PDB entry 2IGK | X-ray diffraction, 1.80 A resolution | chains A and D of the 4 polymer chains in the assembly

== Chain A (and D) ==
Protein: Pyranose oxidase
Source organism: Trametes ochracea
Notes: EC 1.1.3.10; chain D of this document is another copy of the same molecule, construct and numbering; everything in this record applies to it too
UniProt: Q7ZA32 (Q7ZA32_TRAOC); residues 1-623 here = UniProt positions 1-623
Amino-acid sequence (623 residues; numbered 1 to 623; the number before each row is that of its first residue):
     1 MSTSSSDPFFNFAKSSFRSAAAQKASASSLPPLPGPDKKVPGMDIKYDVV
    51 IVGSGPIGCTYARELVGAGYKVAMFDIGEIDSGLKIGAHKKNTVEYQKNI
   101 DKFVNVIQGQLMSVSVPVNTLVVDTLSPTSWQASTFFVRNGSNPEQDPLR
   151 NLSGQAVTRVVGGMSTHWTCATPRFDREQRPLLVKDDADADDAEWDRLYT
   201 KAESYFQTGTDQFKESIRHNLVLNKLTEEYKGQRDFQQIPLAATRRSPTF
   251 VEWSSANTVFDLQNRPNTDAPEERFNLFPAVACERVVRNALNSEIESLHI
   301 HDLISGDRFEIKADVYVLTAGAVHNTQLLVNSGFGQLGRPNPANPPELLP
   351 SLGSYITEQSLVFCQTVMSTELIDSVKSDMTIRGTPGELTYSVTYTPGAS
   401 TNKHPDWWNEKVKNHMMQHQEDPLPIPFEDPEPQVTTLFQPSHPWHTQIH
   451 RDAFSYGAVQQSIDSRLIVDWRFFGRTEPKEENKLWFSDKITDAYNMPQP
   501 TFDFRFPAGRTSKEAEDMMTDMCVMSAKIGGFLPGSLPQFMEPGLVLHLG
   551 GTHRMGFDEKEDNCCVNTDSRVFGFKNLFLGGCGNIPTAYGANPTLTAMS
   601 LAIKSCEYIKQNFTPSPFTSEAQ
Unresolved in the structure: 1-42, 620-623
Glycans and other covalent adducts: flavin-adenine dinucleotide (FAD) linked to H167
Small-molecule neighbours: FAD (flavin-adenine dinucleotide): V52, G53, S54, G55, P56, I57, G58, F75, D76, I77, G78, I107, L111, T158, R159, V160, G162, G163, M164, S165, W168, T169, C170, A171, V281, A282, C283, T319, A320, G321, H324, L547, H548, G582, C583, N593, P594, T595
Reported in the primary citation:
  - binding site for flavin-adenine dinucleotide: H167
  - mutagenesis - H167A (5-fold): decreased catalytic activity
  - mutagenesis - H548N (46,000-fold): abolished catalytic activity
  - specificity-determining residues: D452, R472 (proposed by the authors, not directly observed)

== Interface between chain A and chain D ==
Contacting residue pairs (41; chain A residue first):
  T120(A) - T120(D)  hydrogen bond
  L121(A) - L121(D)  hydrophobic
  V122(A) - P148(D)  hydrophobic
  D124(A) - S153(D)  hydrogen bond
  D124(A) - P543(D)
  T125(A) - F540(D)
  T125(A) - M541(D)
  T125(A) - E542(D)
  S127(A) - E516(D)  hydrogen bond
  S127(A) - F540(D)
  P128(A) - S512(D)
  P128(A) - A515(D)  hydrophobic
  P128(A) - F540(D)
  T129(A) - S512(D)
  T129(A) - E516(D)
  Q132(A) - R505(D)  hydrogen bond
  A133(A) - L149(D)
  A133(A) - R505(D)  hydrogen bond (backbone-side chain)
  S134(A) - L149(D)
  T135(A) - L149(D)
  F136(A) - L149(D)  hydrophobic
  P148(A) - V122(D)  hydrophobic
  L149(A) - A133(D)
  L149(A) - S134(D)
  L149(A) - T135(D)
  L149(A) - F136(D)  hydrophobic
  S153(A) - D124(D)  hydrogen bond
  R505(A) - Q132(D)  hydrogen bond
  R505(A) - A133(D)  hydrogen bond (side chain-backbone)
  R505(A) - S134(D)
  S512(A) - P128(D)
  S512(A) - T129(D)
  A515(A) - P128(D)  hydrophobic
  E516(A) - S127(D)  hydrogen bond
  E516(A) - T129(D)
  F540(A) - T125(D)
  F540(A) - S127(D)
  F540(A) - P128(D)
  M541(A) - T125(D)
  E542(A) - T125(D)
  P543(A) - D124(D)
Other interface residues (no listed pair), chain A (28 interface residues in all): L126, S360, F506, K513
Other interface residues (no listed pair), chain D (28 interface residues in all): L126, S360, F506, K513

== In short ==
The chain A/chain D interface involves 28 residues from each chain, with 9 hydrogen bonds. Among the polar
pairs are T120(A)-T120(D), D124(A)-S153(D) and S127(A)-E516(D). Flavin-adenine dinucleotide is covalently
linked to H167(A). The paper reports a binding site for flavin-adenine dinucleotide at H167(A); H167A of chain
A reduces catalytic activity.
Chain A and chain D are both Pyranose oxidase (Trametes ochracea); the structure, Crystal structure of
recombinant pyranose 2-oxidase, was determined by X-ray diffraction (same publication as 2IGM, 2IGN and 2IGO).
